PDB entry 6FB4 | X-ray diffraction, 2.42 A resolution | chains A and B

# Chain A (and B)
Protein: Protein KIBRA
From: Homo sapiens
Notes: chain B of this document is another copy of the same molecule, construct and numbering; everything in this record applies to it too
Reference sequence: Q8IX03 (KIBRA_HUMAN); residues 658-785 here = UniProt positions 658-785
Amino-acid sequence (129 residues; row label = number of the first residue in the row):
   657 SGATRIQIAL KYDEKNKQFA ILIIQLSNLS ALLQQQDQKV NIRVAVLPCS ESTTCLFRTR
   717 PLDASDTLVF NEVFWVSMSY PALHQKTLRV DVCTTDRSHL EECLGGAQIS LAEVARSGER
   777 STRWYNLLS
Construct notes: expression tag (657); engineered mutation Ala771 (Cys in Q8IX03)
Disulfide bonds: Cys705-Cys711, Cys749-Cys759
Swiss-Prot annotation at these positions:
  - natural variant: Met734 (M734I: Associated with Ala-735), Ser735 (S735A: Associated with Ile-734)
What the authors report for this chain:
  - binding site for phosphate ion: Arg661, Arg772 (from molecular simulation)
  - specificity-determining residues: Glu757 (proposed by the authors, not directly observed)

# Interface between chain A and chain B
Residue-residue contacts (30; chain A residue first):
  Ala659(A) - Gln741(B)  hydrogen bond (backbone-side chain)
  Arg661(A) - His740(B)  hydrogen bond
  Arg661(A) - Gln741(B)  hydrogen bond
  Pro704(A) - Leu784(B)
  His740(A) - Arg661(B)  hydrogen bond (backbone-side chain)
  His740(A) - Asn782(B)  hydrogen bond (backbone-side chain)
  Gln741(A) - Gly658(B)
  Gln741(A) - Ala659(B)  hydrogen bond (side chain-backbone)
  Gln741(A) - Arg661(B)  hydrogen bond
  Gln741(A) - Asn782(B)
  Lys742(A) - Asn782(B)  hydrogen bond (backbone-side chain)
  Thr743(A) - Asn782(B)
  Thr743(A) - Leu784(B)
  Gln764(A) - Gln764(B)
  Ser766(A) - Tyr781(B)
  Ser766(A) - Asn782(B)  hydrogen bond (side chain-backbone)
  Ala768(A) - Asn782(B)
  Glu769(A) - Arg779(B)  salt bridge
  Glu769(A) - Trp780(B)  hydrogen bond (side chain-backbone)
  Arg779(A) - Glu769(B)
  Trp780(A) - Ala768(B)
  Trp780(A) - Glu769(B)  hydrogen bond (backbone-side chain)
  Tyr781(A) - Ser766(B)
  Asn782(A) - His740(B)  hydrogen bond (side chain-backbone)
  Asn782(A) - Gln741(B)
  Asn782(A) - Lys742(B)  hydrogen bond (side chain-backbone)
  Asn782(A) - Thr743(B)
  Asn782(A) - Ser766(B)  hydrogen bond (backbone-side chain)
  Asn782(A) - Ala768(B)
  Leu784(A) - Leu703(B)  hydrophobic
Interface residues without a listed pair, chain A (21 interface residues in all): Gly658, Leu703, Gly762, Ala763, Leu767
Interface residues without a listed pair, chain B (20 interface residues in all): Pro704, Arg745, Leu767

# Overview
21 residues of chain A face 20 of chain B across their interface, with 14 hydrogen bonds and 1 salt bridge.
Among the polar pairs are Glu769(A)-Arg779(B), Ala659(A)-Gln741(B) and Arg661(A)-His740(B). The paper reports
a binding site for phosphate ion at Arg661(A) and Arg772(A); the specificity determinant Glu757(A).
Chain A and chain B are both Protein KIBRA (Homo sapiens); the structure, human KIBRA C2 domain mutant C771A,
was determined by X-ray diffraction together with 6FD0, 6FJC and 6FJD from the same study.
